1XXH - chains B and C of the 5 polymer chains in the assembly; structure by X-ray diffraction, 3.45 A resolution.

Chain B (and C):
Name: DNA polymerase III subunit gamma
Source organism: Escherichia coli
Notes: EC 2.7.7.7; chain C of this document is another copy of the same molecule, construct and numbering; everything in this record applies to it too
UniProtKB: P06710 (DPO3X_ECOLI); numbering as in UniProt (aligned over 1-373)
Sequence (373 residues; row label = number of the first residue in the row):
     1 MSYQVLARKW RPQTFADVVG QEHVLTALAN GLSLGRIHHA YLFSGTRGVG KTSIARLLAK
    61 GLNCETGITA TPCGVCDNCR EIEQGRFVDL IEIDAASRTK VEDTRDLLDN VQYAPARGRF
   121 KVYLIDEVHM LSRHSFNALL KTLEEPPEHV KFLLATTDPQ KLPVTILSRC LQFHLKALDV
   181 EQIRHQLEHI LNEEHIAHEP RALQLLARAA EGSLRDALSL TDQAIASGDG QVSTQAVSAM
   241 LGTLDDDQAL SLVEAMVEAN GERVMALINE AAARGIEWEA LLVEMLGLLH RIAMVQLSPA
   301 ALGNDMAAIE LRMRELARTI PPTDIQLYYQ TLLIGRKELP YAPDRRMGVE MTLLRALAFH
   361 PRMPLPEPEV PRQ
Not modelled in the structure: 1-4, 369-373 (chain C: 1-2, 369-373)
Curated features (UniProtKB/Swiss-Prot):
  - binding site (ATP): Gly-45 to Thr-52
  - binding site (Zn(2+)): Cys-64, Cys-73, Cys-76, Cys-79
Bound ions: Zn2+: Cys-73, Cys-76, Cys-79
Small-molecule neighbours: ATP-gamma-S (AGS; phosphothiophosphoric acid-adenylate ester): Leu-6, Ala-7, Arg-8, Trp-10, Arg-11, Pro-12, Asp-17, Val-18, Val-19, Gln-21, Thr-46, Arg-47, Gly-48, Val-49, Gly-50, Lys-51, Thr-52, Ser-53, Asp-126, Thr-157, Leu-214, Arg-215, Leu-218

How chain B and chain C interact:
Residue-residue contacts (40; chain B residue first):
  Ser-97(B) / Glu-144(C)
  Arg-98(B) / Leu-140(C)
  Thr-99(B) / Glu-144(C)
  Ala-226(B) / Thr-26(C)
  Ala-226(B) / Asn-30(C)  hydrogen bond (backbone-side chain)
  Ser-227(B) / His-23(C)  hydrogen bond (side chain-backbone)
  Ser-227(B) / Thr-26(C)
  Ala-239(B) / His-23(C)
  Met-240(B) / His-23(C)
  Gly-261(B) / Leu-297(C)
  Met-265(B) / Met-294(C)  hydrophobic
  Met-265(B) / Leu-297(C)  hydrophobic
  Glu-338(B) / Gln-330(C)  hydrogen bond
  Glu-338(B) / Leu-333(C)
  Tyr-341(B) / Leu-333(C)
  Tyr-341(B) / Arg-336(C)  hydrogen bond (backbone-side chain)
  Tyr-341(B) / Lys-337(C)
  Ala-342(B) / Tyr-329(C)
  Ala-342(B) / Arg-336(C)
  Pro-343(B) / Val-283(C)
  Pro-343(B) / Leu-286(C)
  Pro-343(B) / Tyr-329(C)
  Met-347(B) / His-290(C)
  Glu-350(B) / His-290(C)  salt bridge
  Glu-350(B) / Met-294(C)
  Met-351(B) / His-290(C)
  Met-351(B) / Gln-326(C)  hydrogen bond
  Met-351(B) / Tyr-329(C)
  Leu-354(B) / Ala-293(C)
  Leu-354(B) / Met-294(C)  hydrophobic
  Leu-354(B) / Leu-297(C)  hydrophobic
  Leu-354(B) / Gln-326(C)
  Arg-355(B) / Gln-326(C)  hydrogen bond (side chain-backbone)
  Arg-355(B) / Gln-330(C)  hydrogen bond
  Ala-358(B) / Pro-322(C)  hydrophobic
  Phe-359(B) / Thr-323(C)
  Leu-365(B) / Pro-322(C)  hydrophobic
  Pro-366(B) / Pro-322(C)
  Glu-367(B) / Pro-321(C)
  Pro-368(B) / Arg-318(C)
Other interface residues (no listed pair), chain B (29 interface residues in all): Gln-223, Glu-262, Pro-340, Gly-348, Leu-357
Other interface residues (no listed pair), chain C (29 interface residues in all): Ala-27, Asn-137, Lys-141, Thr-165, Leu-171, Gly-287, Leu-289, Leu-327

In short:
The chain B/chain C interface involves 29 residues from each chain; the contacts include 7 hydrogen bonds and
1 salt bridge. Polar contacts include Glu-350(B)/His-290(C), Ala-226(B)/Asn-30(C) and Ser-227(B)/His-23(C).
Chain B binds ATP-gamma-S. From UniProt: 8 ATP-binding residues and 4 Zn2+-binding residues on chain B.
Both chains are DNA polymerase III subunit gamma (Escherichia coli). Entry 1XXH (ATPgS Bound E. Coli Clamp
Loader Complex) was determined by X-ray diffraction, deposited together with 1XXI.
